PDB entry 9CX7 | electron microscopy, 3.30 A resolution | chains K and L of the 7 polymer chains in the assembly

# Chain K
Protein: IgG2b Fab_1F4 Heavy Chain
Source organism: Mus musculus
Chain sequence (454 residues; row label = number of the first residue in the row):
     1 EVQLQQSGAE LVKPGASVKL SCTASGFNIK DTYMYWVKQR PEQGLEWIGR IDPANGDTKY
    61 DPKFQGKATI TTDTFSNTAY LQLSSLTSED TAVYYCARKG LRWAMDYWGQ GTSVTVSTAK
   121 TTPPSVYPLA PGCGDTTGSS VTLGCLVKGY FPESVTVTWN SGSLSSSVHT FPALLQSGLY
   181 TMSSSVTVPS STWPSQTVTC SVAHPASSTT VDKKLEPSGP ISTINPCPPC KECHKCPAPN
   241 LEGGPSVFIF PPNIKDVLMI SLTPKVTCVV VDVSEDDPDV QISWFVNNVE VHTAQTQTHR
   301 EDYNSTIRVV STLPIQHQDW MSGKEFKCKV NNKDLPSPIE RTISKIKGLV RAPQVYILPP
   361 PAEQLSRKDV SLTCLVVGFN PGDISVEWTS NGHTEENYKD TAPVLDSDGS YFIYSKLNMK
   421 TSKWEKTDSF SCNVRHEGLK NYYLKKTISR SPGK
Unresolved in the structure: 1, 119-454
Disulfide bonds: C22-C96

# Chain L
Protein: Kappa Fab_1F4 Light Chain
Source organism: Mus musculus
Chain sequence (213 residues; each row starts with the number of its first residue):
     1 NIVMTQSPKS MSMSVGERVT LSCKASEYVG TYVSWYQQKP EQSPKLLIYG ASNRYTGVPD
    61 RFTGSGSATD FTLTIGSVQA EDLADYHCGQ SYSYPTFGAG TKLELKRADA APTVSIFPPS
   121 SEQLTSGGAS VVCFLNNFYP KDINVKWKID GSERQNGVLN SWTDQDSKDS TYSMSSTLTL
   181 TKDEYERHNS YTCEATHKTS TSPIVKSFNR NEC
Unresolved in the structure: 107-213
Disulfide bonds: C23-C88

# Chain K / chain L interface
Residue-residue contacts - 29 pairs, chain K then chain L:
  Y35(K) with P95(L), hydrophobic
  V37(K) with F97(L), hydrophobic
  Q39(K) with Q38(L)
  E42(K) with K102(L)
  G44(K) with G98(L); A99(L)
  L45(K) with H87(L); F97(L), hydrophobic
  W47(K) with Y94(L), hydrophobic; P95(L)
  K59(K) with Y94(L), hydrogen bond
  Y95(K) with Q38(L); Q42(L), hydrogen bond (side chain-backbone); S43(L); P44(L)
  L101(K) with Y49(L)
  R102(K) with T31(L); Y32(L); Y49(L)
  W103(K) with S91(L), hydrogen bond (backbone-side chain)
  A104(K) with S34(L); Y36(L)
  M105(K) with Y36(L), hydrogen bond (backbone-side chain); F97(L), hydrophobic
  D106(K) with L46(L); Y55(L)
  W108(K) with S43(L); P44(L)
  G109(K) with S43(L), hydrogen bond (backbone-side chain)
Interface residues without a listed pair, chain K (21 interface residues in all): Q43, E46, Y107, Q110
Interface residues without a listed pair, chain L (21 interface residues in all): G50, N53

# Summary
Chain K and chain L each contribute 21 residues to their interface; the contacts include 5 hydrogen bonds.
Polar contacts include K59(K)-Y94(L), Y95(K)-Q42(L) and W103(K)-S91(L).
Here chain K is IgG2b Fab_1F4 Heavy Chain and chain L is Kappa Fab_1F4 Light Chain, both from Mus musculus.
Entry 9CX7 (Native human GABAA receptor of beta3-alpha1-gamma2-beta3-alpha2 assembly) was determined by
electron microscopy (same publication as 9CRS, 9CRV, 9CSB, 9CT0, 9CTJ, 9CTP and 6 further entries).
